Entry 8XA9 (X-ray diffraction, 2.32 A resolution); this record covers chains A and E of the 3 polymer chains in the assembly.

== Chain A ==
Name: Mitochondrial genome maintenance exonuclease 1
Organism: Homo sapiens
UniProtKB: Q9BQP7 (MGME1_HUMAN); numbering as in UniProt (aligned over 95-344)
Sequence (251 residues; numbered 94 to 344; the number before each row is that of its first residue):
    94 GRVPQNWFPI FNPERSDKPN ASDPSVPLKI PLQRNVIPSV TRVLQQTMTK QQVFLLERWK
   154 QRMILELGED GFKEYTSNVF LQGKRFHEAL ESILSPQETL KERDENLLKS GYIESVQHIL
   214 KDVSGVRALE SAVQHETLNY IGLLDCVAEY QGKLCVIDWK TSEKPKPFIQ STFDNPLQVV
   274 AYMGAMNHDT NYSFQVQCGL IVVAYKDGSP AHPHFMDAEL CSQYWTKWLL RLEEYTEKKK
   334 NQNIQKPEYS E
Unresolved in the structure: 94, 107-118, 189-202, 335-344
Construct notes: expression tag (94)
Swiss-Prot annotation at these positions:
  - active site: Asp238, Asp251, Lys253
  - modified residue: Ser343 (Phosphoserine)
Ion coordination: Ca2+ site 1: Asp238, Asp251, Trp252 (shared with DT4(E) of chain E); Ca2+ site 2: Asp238 (shared with DT3(E), DT4(E) of chain E)
Reported in the primary citation:
  - binding site for the 18-nt DNA strand (chain E): Gln145, Leu148, Leu149, Trp152, Phe173, Phe266
  - binding site for the 11-nt DNA strand: Phe147
  - mutagenesis - F147A: decreased catalytic activity on 5' flap
  - mutagenesis - F147A: unchanged catalytic activity on ssDNA overhang
  - mutagenesis - F173A, F266A: increased catalytic activity on 5'-exo
  - mutagenesis - F173A, F266A: unchanged catalytic activity on 3'-exo
  - mutagenesis - F173A/F266A: unchanged catalytic activity on 5'-exo
  - mutagenesis - F173A/F266A: decreased catalytic activity on 3'-exo
  - mutagenesis - F173A, F266A: unchanged binding to substrate
  - mutagenesis - F173A, F266A: decreased binding to cleaved product
  - mutagenesis - F173A/F266A: decreased binding to substrate
  - mutagenesis - F173A/F266A: decreased binding to product
  - binding site for the 18-nt DNA strand (chain E): Arg135 (proposed by the authors, not directly observed)
  - binding site for the 18-nt DNA strand: Arg127, Arg135 (proposed by the authors, not directly observed)
  - binding site for the 18-nt DNA strand: Gln145, Leu148, Leu149, Trp152, Phe173, Phe266
  - binding site for the 11-nt DNA strand: Phe147

== Chain E ==
Molecule: 18-nt DNA strand
Sequence (18 nucleotides; each row starts with the number of its first residue):
     1 TTTTTTTGCT GGCGGTCG
Unresolved in the structure: 11-18
Ion coordination: Ca2+ site 1: DT3, DT4 (shared with Asp238(A) of chain A); Ca2+ site 2: DT4 (shared with Asp238(A), Asp251(A), Trp252(A) of chain A)

== Interface between chain A and chain E ==
Contacting residue pairs (37; chain A residue first):
  Ser132(A) with DT2(E), sugar contact; DT3(E), hydrogen bond to the phosphate
  Val133(A) with DT3(E), phosphate contact
  Thr134(A) with DT3(E), hydrogen bond to the phosphate
  Arg135(A) with DT2(E), salt bridge to the phosphate
  Gln138(A) with DT5(E), base contact; DT6(E), hydrogen bond to the base
  Gln145(A) with DT7(E), hydrogen bond to the base
  Phe147(A) with DG8(E), base contact
  Leu148(A) with DT7(E), base contact; DG8(E), base contact
  Leu149(A) with DT6(E), base contact; DT7(E), base contact
  Trp152(A) with DT6(E), sugar contact; DT7(E), sugar contact
  Tyr168(A) with DT6(E), sugar contact
  Val172(A) with DT5(E), sugar contact
  Phe173(A) with DT4(E), stacking on the base; DT5(E), base contact
  Gly176(A) with DT4(E), phosphate contact; DT5(E), phosphate contact
  His180(A) with DT4(E), salt bridge to the phosphate; DT5(E), phosphate contact
  Ile234(A) with DT2(E), sugar contact
  Gly235(A) with DT3(E), phosphate contact
  Leu236(A) with DT2(E), base contact; DT3(E), hydrogen bond to the phosphate
  Asp238(A) with DT4(E), phosphate contact
  Lys253(A) with DT5(E), phosphate contact
  Thr254(A) with DT5(E), hydrogen bond to the phosphate; DT6(E), phosphate contact
  Ser255(A) with DT6(E), phosphate contact
  Glu256(A) with DT6(E), hydrogen bond to the phosphate
  Lys259(A) with DT7(E), salt bridge to the phosphate
  Phe266(A) with DT7(E), stacking on the base
  Gln271(A) with DT4(E), hydrogen bond to the phosphate
  Tyr275(A) with DT3(E), hydrogen bond to the phosphate
Interface residues without a listed pair, chain A (30 interface residues in all): Lys177, Asp251, Trp252
Interface residues without a listed pair, chain E (8 interface residues in all): DT1

== In short ==
30 residues of chain A and 8 residues of chain E are in contact; the contacts include 9 hydrogen bonds, 3 salt
bridges and 2 aromatic stacking contacts. Among the polar pairs are Gln138(A)-DT6(E), Gln145(A)-DT7(E) and
Ser132(A)-DT3(E). The paper reports a binding site for the 18-nt DNA strand at Arg127(A), Arg135(A) and
Gln145(A) among others; F173A and F266A of chain A increase catalytic activity on 5'-exo; 4 substitutions were
tested in all.
Here chain A is Mitochondrial genome maintenance exonuclease 1 (Homo sapiens) and chain E is an 18-nt DNA
strand. Entry 8XA9 (Human MGME1 in complex with 5'-overhang DNA) was determined by X-ray diffraction.
